5OFS - chain A; structure by X-ray diffraction, 1.10 A resolution.

== Chain A ==
Protein: Immunoglobulin G-binding protein G
From: Streptococcus sp. group G
Sequence (56 residues; each row starts with the number of its first residue):
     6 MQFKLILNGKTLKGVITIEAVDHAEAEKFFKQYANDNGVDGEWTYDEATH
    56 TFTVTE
Ion coordination: Zn2+ site 1: Asp27 (shared with 1 residue of chain B; 1 residue of chain C); Zn2+ site 2: His28, Glu52, His55 (shared with 1 residue of chain B); Zn2+ site 3: Glu47 (shared with 1 residue of chain B; 1 residue of chain D); Zn2+ site 4: Glu61 (shared with 3 residues of chain C)

== In short ==
His28, Glu52 and His55 coordinate Zn2+ site 2.
Chain A is Immunoglobulin G-binding protein G (Streptococcus sp. group G); the structure, X-ray structure of a
zinc binding GB1 mutant, was determined by X-ray diffraction, deposited together with 5O94.
